1X06 - chain A; structure by X-ray diffraction, 1.90 A resolution.

[Chain A]
Molecule: Undecaprenyl pyrophosphate synthetase
From: Escherichia coli
Notes: EC 2.5.1.31
UniProt: P60472 (UPPS_ECOLI); residue numbers follow UniProt; this construct covers 1-253
Chain sequence (253 residues; each row starts with the number of its first residue):
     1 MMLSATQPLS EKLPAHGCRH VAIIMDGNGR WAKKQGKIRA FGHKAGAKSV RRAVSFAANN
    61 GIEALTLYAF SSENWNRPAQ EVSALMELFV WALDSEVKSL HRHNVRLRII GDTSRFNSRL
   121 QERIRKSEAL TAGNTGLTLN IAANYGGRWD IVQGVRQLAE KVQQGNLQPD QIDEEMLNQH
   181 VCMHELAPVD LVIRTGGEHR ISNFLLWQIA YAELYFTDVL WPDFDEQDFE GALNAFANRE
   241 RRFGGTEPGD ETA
Unresolved in the structure: 1-11, 241-253
Bound ions: Mg2+: Asp26 (together with farnesyl thiopyrophosphate)
Residues lining bound ligands:
  - farnesyl thiopyrophosphate (FPS; S-[(2E,6E)-3,7,11-trimethyldodeca-2,6,10-trienyl] trihydrogen thiodiphosphate), molecule 1: Met25, Asp26, Gly27, Asn28, Gly29, Arg30, Arg39, His43, Gly46, Ala47, Val50, Tyr68, Ala69, Asn74, Arg77, Glu81, Leu85, Leu88, Phe89, Ala92, Ile141, Trp221
  - farnesyl thiopyrophosphate (FPS), molecule 2: Ala47, Val50, Arg51, Val54, Ala92, Leu93, Glu96, Val97, Leu100, Leu107, Leu139, Ile141
Reported in the primary citation:
  - Mg2+ coordination: Asp26
  - binding site for farnesyl thiopyrophosphate: Met25, Asn28, Arg30, Arg39, His43, Ala47, Val50, Val54, Ala69, Arg77, Leu85, Leu88, Phe89, Ala92, Leu93, Leu100, Leu107, Leu139, Ile141, Trp221
  - conformationally variable residues (order/disorder transition, side-chain flip): His43, Ser72 to Val82
  - mutagenesis - D26A: abolished binding to IPP
  - mutagenesis - D26A (1000-fold), H43A (1000-fold), S71A, N74A, R77A: decreased catalytic activity (citing earlier work)
  - mutagenesis - D26E, D26K, D26R: decreased catalytic activity
  - catalytic residues: Asp26, Gly27, Asn28, His43, Ser71, Asn74, Arg77 (proposed by the authors, not directly observed)
  - mutagenesis - D26E (2-5-fold), D26R (2-5-fold): decreased binding to IPP
  - mutagenesis - D26E: unchanged binding to FPP

[Summary]
Chain A binds farnesyl thiopyrophosphate. From the paper: catalytic residues Asp26, Gly27 and Asn28 among
others; D26A, H43A and S71A, among others, reduce catalytic activity; 8 substitutions were tested in all.
Chain A is Undecaprenyl pyrophosphate synthetase (Escherichia coli); the structure, Crystal structure of
undecaprenyl pyrophosphate synthase in complex with Mg, IPP and Fspp, was determined by X-ray diffraction,
deposited together with 1X07, 1X08 and 1X09.
